PDB entry 7P6S | X-ray diffraction, 1.35 A resolution | chain A

[Chain A]
Name: Isoform Alpha of Pancreatic secretory granule membrane major glycoprotein GP2
From: Homo sapiens
UniProtKB: P55259 (GP2_HUMAN), isoform P55259-3; numbering as in UniProt (aligned over 29-181)
Chain sequence (161 residues; each row starts with the number of its first residue):
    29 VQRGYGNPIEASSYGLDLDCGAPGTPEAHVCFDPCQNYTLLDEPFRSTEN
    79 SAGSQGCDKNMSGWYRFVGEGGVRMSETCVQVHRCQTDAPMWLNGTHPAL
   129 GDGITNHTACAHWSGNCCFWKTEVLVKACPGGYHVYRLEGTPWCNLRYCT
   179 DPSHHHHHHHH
Unresolved in the structure: 29-41, 184-189
Disulfides: Cys48-Cys59, Cys63-Cys157, Cys85-Cys172, Cys107-Cys145, Cys113-Cys177, Cys138-Cys146
Glycans and other covalent adducts: N-acetylglucosamine (NAG) linked to Asn65, Asn122
Construct notes: expression tag (182-189)
Ligand contacts: pentane-1,5-diol (9JE): Asp116, Ala117, Trp141, Phe147, Trp148, Trp171, Cys172, Asn173, Leu174
Swiss-Prot annotation at these positions:
  - region: Ser41 to Phe60 (Beta hairpin), Asp61 to Gly81 (D10C)
  - glycosylation (N-linked (GlcNAc...) asparagine): Asn65 (high mannose), Asn88, Asn122, Asn134
  - mutagenesis: Asn65 (N65A: Impaired interaction with fimH)
Reported in the primary citation:
  - post-translational modification sites: Asn65, Asn122
  - mutagenesis - N65A: decreased binding to FimHL

[In short]
Chain A binds pentane-1,5-diol. N-acetylglucosamine is covalently linked to Asn65 and Asn122. UniProt lists
one mutagenesis site. From the paper: N65A reduces binding to FimHL; modification sites Asn65 and Asn122.
Chain A is Isoform Alpha of Pancreatic secretory granule membrane major glycoprotein GP2 (Homo sapiens); the
structure, Crystal structure of the FimH-binding decoy module of human glycoprotein 2 (GP2) (crystal form II),
was determined by X-ray diffraction (same publication as 7P6R, 7P6T, 7PFP and 7Q3N).
